Entry 8GTV (X-ray diffraction, 1.80 A resolution); this record covers chain A.

[Chain A]
Name: 3C-like proteinase
From: Severe acute respiratory syndrome coronavirus 2
Notes: EC 3.4.22.69
UniProtKB: P0DTC1 (R1A_SARS2); residues 1-306 here correspond to UniProt positions 3264-3569 (UniProt number = residue number + 3263)
Sequence (306 residues; numbered 1 to 306; the number before each row is that of its first residue):
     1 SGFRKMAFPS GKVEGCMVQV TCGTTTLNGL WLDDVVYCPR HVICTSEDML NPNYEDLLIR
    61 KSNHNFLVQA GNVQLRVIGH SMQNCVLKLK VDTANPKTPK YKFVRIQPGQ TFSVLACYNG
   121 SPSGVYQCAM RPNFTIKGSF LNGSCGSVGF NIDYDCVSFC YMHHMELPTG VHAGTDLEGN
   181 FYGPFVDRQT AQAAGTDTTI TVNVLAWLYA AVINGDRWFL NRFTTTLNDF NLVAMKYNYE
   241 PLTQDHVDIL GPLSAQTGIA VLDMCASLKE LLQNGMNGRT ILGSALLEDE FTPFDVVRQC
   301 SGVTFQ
Unresolved in the structure: 301-306
Residues lining bound ligands: KAE (4-[(2S)-4-(3,4-dichlorophenyl)-2-(morpholin-4-ylmethyl)piperazin-1-yl]carbonyl-1H-quinolin-2-one): H41, C44, Y54, F140, L141, N142, G143, S144, C145, H163, H164, M165, E166, H172, V186, D187, R188

[Summary]
Bound to chain A: compound KAE.
Chain A is 3C-like proteinase (Severe acute respiratory syndrome coronavirus 2); the structure, SARS-CoV-2 3CL
protease (3CLpro) in complex with compound JZD-07, was determined by X-ray diffraction together with 8Y42,
8Y44 and 8GTW from the same study.
